1RFU - chains A and E; structure by X-ray diffraction, 2.80 A resolution.

Chain A (and E):
Name: pyridoxal kinase
From: Ovis aries
Notes: EC 2.7.1.35; chain E of this document is another copy of the same molecule, construct and numbering; everything in this record applies to it too
UniProtKB: P82197 (PDXK_SHEEP); residue numbers follow UniProt; this construct covers 1-312
Sequence (312 residues; numbered 1 to 312; the number before each row is that of its first residue):
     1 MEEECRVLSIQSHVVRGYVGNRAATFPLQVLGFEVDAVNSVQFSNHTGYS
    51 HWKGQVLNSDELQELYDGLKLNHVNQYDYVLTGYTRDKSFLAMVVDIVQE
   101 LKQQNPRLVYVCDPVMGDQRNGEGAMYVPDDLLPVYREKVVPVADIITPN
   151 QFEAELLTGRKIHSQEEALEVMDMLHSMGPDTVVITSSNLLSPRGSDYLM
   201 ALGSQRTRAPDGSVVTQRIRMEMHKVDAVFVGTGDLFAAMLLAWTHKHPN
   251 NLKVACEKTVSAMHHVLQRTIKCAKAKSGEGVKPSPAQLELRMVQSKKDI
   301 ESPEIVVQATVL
Small-molecule neighbours:
  - ADP (adenosine-5'-diphosphate): Asp118, Asn150, Thr186, Ser187, Leu199, Met223, His224, Lys225, Val226, Ala228, Phe230, Thr233, Gly234, Phe237, Val260, Met263, Leu267
  - pyridoxal phosphate (PLP): Ser12, Val19, Gly20, Phe43, His46, Thr47, Tyr84, Asp118, Tyr127, Phe230, Val231, Gly232, Thr233, Gly234, Asp235
What the authors report for this chain:
  - binding site for pyridoxal phosphate: Gly232, Thr233, Gly234, Asp235
  - binding site for ADP: Asn150, Thr186
  - catalytic residues: Asp235 (proposed by the authors, not directly observed)
  - catalytic residues: Gly232 to Asp235
  - conformationally variable residues (loop rearrangement): Val41, Phe43, His46, Thr47, Tyr84, Val115, Tyr127, Val231

How chain A and chain E interact:
Contacting residue pairs (86; chain A residue first):
  Glu4(A) with Arg292(E), salt bridge
  Arg6(A) with Arg16(E)
  His13(A) with Ala37(E), hydrogen bond (side chain-backbone); Asn39(E), hydrogen bond
  Val15(A) with Asp36(E); Ala37(E), hydrogen bond (backbone-backbone); Val38(E), hydrophobic
  Arg16(A) with Arg6(E); Asp36(E); Leu69(E); Val74(E)
  Tyr18(A) with Gln29(E), hydrogen bond; Glu34(E), hydrogen bond
  Arg22(A) with Val35(E), hydrogen bond (side chain-backbone); Ala37(E)
  Phe26(A) with Gln29(E)
  Gln29(A) with Tyr18(E), hydrogen bond; Phe26(E); Val294(E)
  Val30(A) with Lys297(E)
  Glu34(A) with Tyr18(E), hydrogen bond; Val294(E); Gln295(E), hydrogen bond
  Val35(A) with Tyr18(E); Arg22(E), hydrogen bond (backbone-side chain)
  Asp36(A) with Val15(E); Arg16(E)
  Ala37(A) with His13(E), hydrogen bond (backbone-side chain); Val15(E), hydrogen bond (backbone-backbone); Arg22(E); Gln42(E)
  Val38(A) with Val15(E), hydrophobic; Gln42(E)
  Asn39(A) with His13(E), hydrogen bond; Asn39(E); Gln42(E)
  Gln42(A) with Val38(E); Asn39(E); Leu57(E); Leu65(E)
  Phe43(A) with Leu65(E)
  Ser44(A) with Leu65(E); Gly68(E); Leu69(E)
  Asn45(A) with Asn72(E)
  Tyr49(A) with Asn72(E)
  His51(A) with Leu71(E); Asn72(E), hydrogen bond (backbone-side chain)
  Lys53(A) with Glu64(E); Leu71(E)
  Gly54(A) with Glu64(E); Leu65(E)
  Gln55(A) with Leu57(E); Glu61(E); Glu64(E); Leu65(E)
  Leu57(A) with Gln42(E); Gln55(E)
  Glu61(A) with Gln55(E)
  Glu64(A) with Lys53(E); Gly54(E); Gln55(E)
  Leu65(A) with Gln42(E); Phe43(E); Ser44(E); Lys53(E); Gly54(E); Gln55(E)
  Gly68(A) with Ser44(E)
  Leu69(A) with Arg16(E); Ser44(E)
  Leu71(A) with His51(E); Lys53(E)
  Asn72(A) with Asn45(E), hydrogen bond; Tyr49(E); Ser50(E); His51(E), hydrogen bond (side chain-backbone)
  Val74(A) with Arg16(E); Ala287(E), hydrophobic
  Arg292(A) with Glu4(E), salt bridge
  Val294(A) with Gln29(E)
  Gln295(A) with Glu34(E), hydrogen bond
  Lys297(A) with Val30(E); Glu301(E), salt bridge
  Lys298(A) with Lys298(E)
  Glu301(A) with Lys297(E), salt bridge
Interface residues without a listed pair, chain A (47 interface residues in all): Leu8, Val14, Gly32, Phe33, Ser50, Asp67, Ala287
Interface residues without a listed pair, chain E (48 interface residues in all): Val14, Gly17, Gly32, Phe33, Trp52, Lys277

Overview:
47 residues of chain A and 48 residues of chain E are in contact, with 17 hydrogen bonds and 4 salt bridges.
Polar contacts include Glu4(A)-Arg292(E), Lys297(A)-Glu301(E) and His13(A)-Ala37(E). The paper reports
catalytic residues Asp235(A) and Gly232(A); a binding site for pyridoxal phosphate at Gly232(A), Thr233(A) and
Gly234(A) among others.
Both chains are pyridoxal kinase (Ovis aries). Entry 1RFU (Crystal structure of pyridoxal kinase complexed
with ADP and PLP) was determined by X-ray diffraction (same publication as 1RFT and 1RFV).
